7FJS - chains B and C of the 6 polymer chains in the assembly; structure by X-ray diffraction, 2.90 A resolution.

== Chain B ==
Molecule: Spike protein S1
From: Severe acute respiratory syndrome coronavirus 2
Notes: fragment: receptor binding domain
Reference sequence: P0DTC2 (SPIKE_SARS2); residues 333-527 here = UniProt positions 333-527
Chain sequence (195 residues; numbered 333 to 527; the number before each row is that of its first residue):
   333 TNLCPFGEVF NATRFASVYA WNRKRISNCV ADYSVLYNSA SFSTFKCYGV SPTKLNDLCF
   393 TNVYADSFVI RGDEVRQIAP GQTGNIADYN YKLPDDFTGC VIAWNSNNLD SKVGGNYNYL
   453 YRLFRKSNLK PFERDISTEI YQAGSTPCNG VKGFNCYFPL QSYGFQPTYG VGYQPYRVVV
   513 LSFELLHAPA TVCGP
Not modelled in the structure: 370-372, 387-391, 517-519
Sequence notes: variant Asn417 (Lys in P0DTC2), Lys484 (Glu in P0DTC2), Tyr501 (Asn in P0DTC2)
Disulfides: Cys336-Cys361, Cys379-Cys432, Cys480-Cys488
Glycans and other covalent adducts: N-acetylglucosamine (NAG) linked to Asn343

== Chain C ==
Molecule: T6 heavy chain
From: Homo sapiens
Chain sequence (216 residues; row label = number of the first residue in the row):
     1 QVQLQQPGTE LVNPGASLKM SCKTSGYRFT SYIIHWVKQT PGQGLEWIGA IFPENDDTSY
    61 SQKFKGKATL TTDTSSSTAY MQLSSLTSED SAVYYCARDG ENVLDYWGQG TSVTVSSAST
   121 KGPSVFPLAP SSKSTSGGTA ALGCLVKDYF PEPVTVSWNS GALTSGVHTF PAVLQSSGLY
   181 SLSSVVTVPS SSLGTQTYIC NVNHKPSNTK VDKRVE
Not modelled in the structure: 216
Disulfides: Cys22-Cys96, Cys144-Cys200

== Interface between chain B and chain C ==
Contacting residue pairs (20):
  Leu455(B) with Glu54(C)
  Phe456(B) with Phe52(C), hydrophobic; Glu54(C)
  Ala475(B) with Ile33(C); Phe52(C), hydrophobic
  Gly476(B) with Asp99(C)
  Ser477(B) with Asp99(C), hydrogen bond; Gly100(C), hydrogen bond (side chain-backbone); Val103(C)
  Phe486(B) with Ile33(C), hydrophobic; Ala50(C); Ile51(C); Phe52(C); Asp57(C); Thr58(C); Ser59(C)
  Asn487(B) with Ile33(C)
  Tyr489(B) with Phe52(C), hydrophobic; Asn55(C); Asp57(C), hydrogen bond
Interface residues without a listed pair, chain B (9 interface residues in all): Gly485
Interface residues without a listed pair, chain C (13 interface residues in all): Ser31
The authors on this interface:
  - epitope / paratope residues, chain B: Ser477(B), Tyr489(B)

== In short ==
Chain B and chain C form an interface of 9 and 13 residues respectively; the contacts include 3 hydrogen
bonds. Polar pairs include Ser477(B)-Asp99(C), Ser477(B)-Gly100(C) and Tyr489(B)-Asp57(C). N-acetylglucosamine
is covalently linked to Asn343(B). The paper reports epitope/paratope residues Ser477(B) and Tyr489(B).
Chain B is Spike protein S1 (Severe acute respiratory syndrome coronavirus 2) and chain C is T6 heavy chain
(Homo sapiens); the structure, Crystal structure of T6 Fab bound to theSARS-CoV-2 RBD of B.1.351, was
determined by X-ray diffraction, deposited together with 7FJN and 7FJO.
